PDB entry 6XZP | electron microscopy, 3.30 A resolution | chains CP1 and DP1 of the 8 polymer chains in the assembly

[Chain CP1]
Name: Polymerase basic protein 2
Source organism: Influenza C virus (strain C/Johannesburg/1/1966)
UniProtKB: Q9IMP3 (PB2_INCJH); residues 1-774 here = UniProt positions 1-774
Sequence (920 residues; numbered 1 to 920; the number before each row is that of its first residue):
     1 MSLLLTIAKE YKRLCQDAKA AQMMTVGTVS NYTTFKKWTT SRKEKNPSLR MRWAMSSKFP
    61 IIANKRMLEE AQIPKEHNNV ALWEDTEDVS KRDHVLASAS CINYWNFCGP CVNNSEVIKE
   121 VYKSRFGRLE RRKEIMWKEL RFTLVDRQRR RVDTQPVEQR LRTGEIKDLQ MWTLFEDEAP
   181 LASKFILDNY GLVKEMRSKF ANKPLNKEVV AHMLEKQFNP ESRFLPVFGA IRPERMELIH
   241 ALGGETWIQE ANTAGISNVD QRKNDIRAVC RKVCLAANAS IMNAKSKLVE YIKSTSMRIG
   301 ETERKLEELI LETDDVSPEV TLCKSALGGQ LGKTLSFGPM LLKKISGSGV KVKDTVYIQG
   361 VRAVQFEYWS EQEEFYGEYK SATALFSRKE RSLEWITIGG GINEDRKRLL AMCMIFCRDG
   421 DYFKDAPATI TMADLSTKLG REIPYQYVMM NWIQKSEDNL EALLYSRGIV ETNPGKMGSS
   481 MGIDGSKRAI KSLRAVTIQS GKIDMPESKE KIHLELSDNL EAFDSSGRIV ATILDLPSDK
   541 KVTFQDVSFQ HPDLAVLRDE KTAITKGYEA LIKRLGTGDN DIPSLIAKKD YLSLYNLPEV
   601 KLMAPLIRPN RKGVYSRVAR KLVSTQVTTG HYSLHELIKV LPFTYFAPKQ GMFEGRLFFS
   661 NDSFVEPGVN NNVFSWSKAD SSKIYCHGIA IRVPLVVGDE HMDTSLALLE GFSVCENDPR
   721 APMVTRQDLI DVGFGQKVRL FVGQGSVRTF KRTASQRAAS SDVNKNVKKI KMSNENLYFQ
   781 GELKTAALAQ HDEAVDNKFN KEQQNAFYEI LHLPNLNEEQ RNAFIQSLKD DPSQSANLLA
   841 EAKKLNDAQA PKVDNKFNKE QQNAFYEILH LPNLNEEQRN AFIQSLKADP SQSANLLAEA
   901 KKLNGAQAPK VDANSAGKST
Unresolved in the structure: 773-920
Construct notes: expression tag (775-920)

[Chain DP1]
Name: Polymerase acidic protein
Source organism: Influenza C virus (strain C/Johannesburg/1/1966)
Notes: EC 3.1.-.-
UniProtKB: Q9IMP5 (PA_INCJH); numbering as in UniProt (aligned over 1-709)
Sequence (709 residues; each row starts with the number of its first residue):
     1 MSKTFAEIAE AFLEPEAVRI AKEAVEEYGD HERKIIQIGI HFQVCCMFCD EYLSTNGSDR
    61 FVLIEGRKRG TAVSLQNELC KSYDLEPLPF LCDIFDREEK QFVEIGITRK ADDSYFQSKF
   121 GKLGNSCKIF VFSYDGRLDK NCEGPMEEQK LRIFSFLATA ADFLRKENMF NEIFLPDNEE
   181 TIIEMKKGKT FLELRDESVP LPFQTYEQMK DYCEKFKGNP RELASKVSQM QSNIKLPIKH
   241 YEQNKFRQIR LPKGPMAPYT HKFLMEEAWM FTKISDPERS RAGEILIDFF KKGNLSAIRP
   301 KDKPLQGKYP IHYKNLWNQI KAAIADRTMV INENDHSEFL GGIGRASKKI PEISLTQDVI
   361 TTEGLKQSEN KLPEPRSFPR WFNAEWMWAI KDSDLTGWVP MAEYPPADNE LEDYAEHLNK
   421 TMEGVLQGTN CAREMGKCIL TVGALMTECR LFPGKIKVVP IYARSKERKS MQEGLPVPSE
   481 MDCLFGICVK SKSHLNKDDG MYTIITFEFS IREPNLEKHQ KYTVFEAGHT TVRMKKGESV
   541 IGREVPLYLY CRTTALSKIK NDWLSKARRC FITTMDTVET ICLRESAKAE ENLVEKTLNE
   601 KQMWIGKKNG ELIAQPLREA LRVQLVQQFY FCIYNDSQLE GFCNEQKKIL MALEGDKKNK
   661 SSFGFNPEGL LEKIEECLIN NPMCLFMAQR LNELVIEASK RGAKFFKTD
Unresolved in the structure: 1-182, 708-709
UniProt features mapped onto this chain:
  - motif: Arg109 to Gly124 (Nuclear localization signal 1 (NLS1)), Lys166 to Ser228 (Nuclear localization signal 2 (NLS2))
  - binding site (Mn(2+)): His41, Glu65, Asp93, Glu104, Ile105

[Interface between chain CP1 and chain DP1]
Pairs across the interface (21; chain CP1 residue first):
  Lys119(CP1) - Lys303(DP1)
  Glu134(CP1) - Tyr309(DP1)
  Glu134(CP1) - Pro310(DP1)
  Glu134(CP1) - Ile311(DP1)  hydrogen bond (side chain-backbone)
  Glu134(CP1) - His312(DP1)  salt bridge
  Met136(CP1) - Phe339(DP1)  hydrophobic
  Glu139(CP1) - Lys348(DP1)  salt bridge
  Asn252(CP1) - Phe339(DP1)
  Ala254(CP1) - Asp335(DP1)
  Gly255(CP1) - His312(DP1)
  Gly255(CP1) - Asp335(DP1)
  Gly255(CP1) - His336(DP1)  hydrogen bond (backbone-side chain)
  Arg298(CP1) - Arg299(DP1)
  Thr543(CP1) - Asp326(DP1)  hydrogen bond
  Gln545(CP1) - Lys321(DP1)  hydrogen bond (side chain-backbone)
  Gln545(CP1) - Ala322(DP1)
  Gln545(CP1) - Ala325(DP1)
  Asp546(CP1) - Arg299(DP1)  salt bridge
  Glu666(CP1) - Arg533(DP1)  salt bridge
  Val669(CP1) - Glu544(DP1)
  Asn672(CP1) - Lys292(DP1)
Also at the interface, not in a pair above, chain CP1 (17 interface residues in all): Ile256, Asn258, Glu654
Also at the interface, not in a pair above, chain DP1 (23 interface residues in all): Lys308, Asn315, Gly342, Ile343, Thr531, Ser539

[Overview]
Chain CP1 and chain DP1 form an interface of 17 and 23 residues respectively, with 4 hydrogen bonds and 4 salt
bridges. Among the polar pairs are Glu134(CP1)-His312(DP1), Glu139(CP1)-Lys348(DP1) and
Asp546(CP1)-Arg299(DP1). From UniProt: 5 Mn2+-binding residues on chain DP1.
Chain CP1 is Polymerase basic protein 2 and chain DP1 is Polymerase acidic protein, both from Influenza C
virus (strain C/Johannesburg/1/1966); the structure, Influenza C virus polymerase in complex with chicken
ANP32A - Subclass 4, was determined by electron microscopy together with 6XZD, 6XZG, 6XZQ, 6XZR and 6Y0C from
the same study.
